5HS2 - chains A and B; structure by X-ray diffraction, 1.90 A resolution.

# Chain A (and B)
Protein: 2-C-methyl-D-erythritol 4-phosphate cytidylyltransferase
From: Bacillus subtilis (strain 168)
Notes: EC 2.7.7.60; chain B of this document is another copy of the same molecule, construct and numbering; everything in this record applies to it too
UniProt: Q06755 (ISPD_BACSU); residue numbers follow UniProt; this construct covers 1-232
Sequence (232 residues; row label = number of the first residue in the row):
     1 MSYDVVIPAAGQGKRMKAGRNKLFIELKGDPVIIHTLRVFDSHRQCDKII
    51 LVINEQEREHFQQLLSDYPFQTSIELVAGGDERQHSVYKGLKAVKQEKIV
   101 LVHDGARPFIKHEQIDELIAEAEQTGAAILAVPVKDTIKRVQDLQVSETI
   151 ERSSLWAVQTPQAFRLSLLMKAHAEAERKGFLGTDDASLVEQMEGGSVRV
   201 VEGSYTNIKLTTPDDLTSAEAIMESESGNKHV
Disordered / not traced: 227-232 (chain B: 10-20, 227-232)
Curated features (UniProtKB/Swiss-Prot):
  - site: R15 (Transition state stabilizer), K22 (Transition state stabilizer), R152 (Positions MEP for the nucleophilic attack), K209 (Positions MEP for the nucleophilic attack)
Residues lining bound ligands: CTP (cytidine-5'-triphosphate): P8, A9, A10, G11, Q12, G13, K14, R15, K22, L23, G80, D81, E82, R83, S86, D104, G105, A106, K209
Reported in the primary citation:
  - binding site for CTP: P8 to G13, K14, R15, K22, G80, D81, S86, D104, G105, A106, K209
  - conformationally variable residues (loop rearrangement, order/disorder transition): P8 to N21
  - contacts within the chain: R15-T211 (hydrogen bond)
  - catalytic residues: K209 (proposed by the authors, not directly observed)

# Interface between chain A and chain B
Residue-residue contacts (84):
  R107(A) - D136(B)  salt bridge
  I129(A) - K139(B)
  V134(A) - I138(B)  hydrophobic
  K135(A) - T212(B)
  D136(A) - R107(B)  salt bridge
  D136(A) - V158(B)
  T137(A) - W156(B)
  T137(A) - A157(B)
  T137(A) - V158(B)  hydrogen bond (backbone-backbone)
  T137(A) - T184(B)  hydrogen bond
  T137(A) - D185(B)
  I138(A) - W156(B)
  I138(A) - A157(B)  hydrophobic
  K139(A) - S154(B)
  K139(A) - L155(B)
  K139(A) - W156(B)  hydrogen bond (backbone-backbone)
  K139(A) - V158(B)
  K139(A) - D185(B)  salt bridge
  K139(A) - E191(B)  salt bridge
  R140(A) - I150(B)
  R140(A) - E151(B)  salt bridge
  R140(A) - S154(B)  hydrogen bond
  R140(A) - L155(B)
  V141(A) - S154(B)  hydrogen bond (backbone-backbone)
  V141(A) - W156(B)
  V141(A) - V200(B)  hydrophobic
  D143(A) - R199(B)
  L144(A) - R199(B)  hydrogen bond (backbone-side chain)
  L144(A) - V200(B)  hydrogen bond (backbone-backbone)
  Q145(A) - S197(B)
  Q145(A) - V198(B)
  Q145(A) - R199(B)
  V146(A) - I129(B)  hydrophobic
  V146(A) - E191(B)
  V146(A) - V198(B)  hydrogen bond (backbone-backbone)
  V146(A) - V200(B)  hydrophobic
  T149(A) - E191(B)  hydrogen bond
  I150(A) - R140(B)
  E151(A) - R140(B)  salt bridge
  R152(A) - T184(B)  hydrogen bond
  S154(A) - K139(B)
  S154(A) - R140(B)  hydrogen bond
  S154(A) - V141(B)  hydrogen bond (backbone-backbone)
  L155(A) - I138(B)  hydrophobic
  L155(A) - K139(B)
  L155(A) - R140(B)
  L155(A) - I150(B)  hydrophobic
  W156(A) - T137(B)
  W156(A) - I138(B)
  W156(A) - K139(B)  hydrogen bond (backbone-backbone)
  W156(A) - V141(B)
  A157(A) - D136(B)
  A157(A) - T137(B)
  A157(A) - I138(B)  hydrophobic
  V158(A) - D136(B)
  V158(A) - T137(B)  hydrogen bond (backbone-backbone)
  V158(A) - K139(B)
  T184(A) - T137(B)  hydrogen bond
  T184(A) - R152(B)
  D185(A) - T137(B)
  D185(A) - K139(B)  salt bridge
  A187(A) - K139(B)
  S188(A) - K139(B)
  E191(A) - K139(B)  salt bridge
  E191(A) - V146(B)
  E191(A) - T149(B)  hydrogen bond
  S197(A) - Q145(B)  hydrogen bond
  V198(A) - Q145(B)
  V198(A) - V146(B)  hydrogen bond (backbone-backbone)
  R199(A) - D143(B)  hydrogen bond (side chain-backbone)
  R199(A) - L144(B)
  R199(A) - Q145(B)
  V200(A) - V141(B)  hydrophobic
  V200(A) - L144(B)  hydrogen bond (backbone-backbone)
  T206(A) - D214(B)
  T211(A) - K135(B)
  T212(A) - K135(B)  hydrogen bond
  D214(A) - Y205(B)
  D214(A) - T206(B)
  D215(A) - K135(B)  salt bridge
  T217(A) - A221(B)
  A221(A) - T217(B)
  A221(A) - A221(B)  hydrophobic
  S225(A) - T217(B)
Interface residues without a listed pair, chain A (43 interface residues in all): Y205, K209, I222
Interface residues without a listed pair, chain B (44 interface residues in all): V134, Q142, E148, S153, A187, S188, S204, I222, S225

# In short
Chain A and chain B form an interface of 43 and 44 residues respectively, with 21 hydrogen bonds and 9 salt
bridges. Polar contacts include R107(A)-D136(B), K139(A)-D185(B) and K139(A)-E191(B). Chain A binds CTP. The
paper reports the catalytic residue K209(A); a binding site for CTP at P8(A), K14(A) and R15(A) among others.
Chain A and chain B are both 2-C-methyl-D-erythritol 4-phosphate cytidylyltransferase (Bacillus subtilis
(strain 168)); the structure, Crystal structure of IspD complexed with CTP and Mg2+ from Bacillus subtilis at
1.90 Angstroms resolution, was determined by X-ray diffraction together with 5DDT and 5DDV from the same
study.
